Entry 7A43 (X-ray diffraction, 1.75 A resolution); this record covers chains A and B.

Chain A (and B):
Protein: Fluoroacetate dehalogenase
Organism: Rhodopseudomonas palustris
Notes: EC 3.8.1.3; chain B of this document is another copy of the same molecule, construct and numbering; everything in this record applies to it too
UniProt: Q6NAM1 (DEHA_RHOPA); residue numbers follow UniProt; this construct covers 1-302
Chain sequence (306 residues; each row starts with the number of its first residue; numbers below 1 keep their minus sign (Gly-1 is residue -1)):
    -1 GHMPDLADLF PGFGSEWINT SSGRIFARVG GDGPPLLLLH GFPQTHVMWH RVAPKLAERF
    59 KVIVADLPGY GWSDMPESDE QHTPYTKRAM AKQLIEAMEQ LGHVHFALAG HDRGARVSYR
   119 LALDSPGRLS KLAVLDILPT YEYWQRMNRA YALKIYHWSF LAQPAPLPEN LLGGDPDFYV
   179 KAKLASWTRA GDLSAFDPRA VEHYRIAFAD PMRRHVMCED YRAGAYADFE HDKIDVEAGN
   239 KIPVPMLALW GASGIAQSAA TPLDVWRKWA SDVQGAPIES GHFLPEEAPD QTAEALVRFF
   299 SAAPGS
Unresolved in the structure: -1 to 2, 301-304 (chain B: -1 to 2, 300-304)
Sequence notes: expression tag (-1 to 0, 303-304)
Curated features (UniProtKB/Swiss-Prot):
  - active site: Asp110 (Nucleophile), His280 (Proton acceptor)
  - binding site (fluoroacetate): Arg111, Arg114, His155, Trp156, Tyr219
  - site: Asp134 (Important for enzyme activity)
  - mutagenesis: Phe40 (F40A: Reduced catalytic rate. Minor effect on substrate affinity), Asp110 (D110N: Loss of enzyme activity), His155 (H155N: Reduced catalytic rate with fluoroacetate, but increased catalytic rate with chloroacetate. Minor effect on substrate affinity), Trp156 (W156H: Reduced catalytic rate. Reduced substrate affinity), Trp185 (W185F: Reduced catalytic rate. Minor effect on substrate affinity), Tyr219 (Y219F: Reduced catalytic rate. Minor effect on substrate affinity), His280 (H280N: Abolishes hydrolysis of covalent reaction intermediate)

Chain A / chain B interface:
Pairs across the interface (47; chain A residue first):
  Trp142(A) - Arg147(B)
  Trp142(A) - Leu151(B)  hydrophobic
  Met145(A) - Met145(B)
  Met145(A) - Asn146(B)
  Met145(A) - Ala150(B)  hydrophobic
  Asn146(A) - Met145(B)
  Arg147(A) - Trp142(B)
  Arg147(A) - Ala223(B)  hydrogen bond (side chain-backbone)
  Arg147(A) - Tyr224(B)
  Arg147(A) - Phe227(B)
  Ala150(A) - Ser157(B)  hydrogen bond (backbone-side chain)
  Leu151(A) - Ala160(B)  hydrophobic
  Leu151(A) - Gln161(B)  hydrogen bond (backbone-side chain)
  Leu151(A) - Tyr224(B)
  Tyr154(A) - Ser157(B)
  Tyr154(A) - Phe158(B)  hydrophobic
  Tyr154(A) - Gln161(B)
  Tyr154(A) - Leu165(B)
  Ser157(A) - Ala150(B)
  Ser157(A) - Leu151(B)
  Ser157(A) - Tyr154(B)
  Ser157(A) - Ser157(B)
  Phe158(A) - Tyr154(B)  hydrophobic
  Phe158(A) - Phe158(B)  hydrophobic
  Phe158(A) - Leu169(B)  hydrophobic
  Ala160(A) - Leu151(B)  hydrophobic
  Gln161(A) - Leu151(B)  hydrogen bond (side chain-backbone)
  Gln161(A) - Tyr154(B)
  Leu165(A) - Tyr154(B)
  Leu165(A) - Phe176(B)  hydrophobic
  Leu165(A) - Ala180(B)  hydrophobic
  Leu165(A) - Lys181(B)
  Asn168(A) - Asp173(B)
  Asn168(A) - Phe176(B)
  Leu169(A) - Leu169(B)
  Leu169(A) - Gly172(B)
  Leu169(A) - Tyr177(B)  hydrophobic
  Gly172(A) - Gly172(B)
  Phe176(A) - Leu165(B)  hydrophobic
  Phe176(A) - Asn168(B)
  Tyr177(A) - Leu169(B)  hydrophobic
  Lys181(A) - Leu165(B)
  Ala223(A) - Arg147(B)  hydrogen bond (backbone-side chain)
  Ala223(A) - Leu151(B)  hydrophobic
  Tyr224(A) - Arg147(B)
  Tyr224(A) - Leu151(B)
  Phe227(A) - Arg147(B)
Interface residues without a listed pair, chain A (25 interface residues in all): Pro164, Leu170, Ala180, Glu228
Interface residues without a listed pair, chain B (25 interface residues in all): Pro164, Leu170

Summary:
Chain A and chain B each contribute 25 residues to their interface; the contacts include 5 hydrogen bonds.
Polar contacts include Arg147(A)-Ala223(B), Ala150(A)-Ser157(B) and Leu151(A)-Gln161(B). Curated annotation
(UniProt) lists active-site residues Asp110(A) and His280(A), 5 fluoroacetate-binding residues and 7
mutagenesis sites on chain A.
Chain A and chain B are both Fluoroacetate dehalogenase (Rhodopseudomonas palustris); the structure,
Fluoroacetate Dehalogenase measured by serial femtosecond crystallography, was determined by X-ray diffraction
together with 7A42, 7A44 and 7A45 from the same study.
